PDB entry 3V0T | X-ray diffraction, 2.33 A resolution | chain A

Chain A:
Molecule: Perakine Reductase
From: Rauvolfia serpentina
UniProtKB: Q3L181 (Q3L181_RAUSE); residues 1-337 here = UniProt positions 1-337
Sequence (337 residues; each row starts with the number of its first residue):
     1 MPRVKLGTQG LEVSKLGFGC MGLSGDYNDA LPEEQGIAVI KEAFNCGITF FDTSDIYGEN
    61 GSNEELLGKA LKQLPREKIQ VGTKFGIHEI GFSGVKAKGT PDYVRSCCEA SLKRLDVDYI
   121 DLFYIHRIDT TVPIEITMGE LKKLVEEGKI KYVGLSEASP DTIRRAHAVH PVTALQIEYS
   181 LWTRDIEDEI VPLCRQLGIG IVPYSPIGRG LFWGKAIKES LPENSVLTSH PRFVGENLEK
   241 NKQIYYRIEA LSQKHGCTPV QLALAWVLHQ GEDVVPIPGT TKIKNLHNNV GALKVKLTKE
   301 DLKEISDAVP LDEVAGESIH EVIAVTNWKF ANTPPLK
Not modelled in the structure: 25-31, 220-244, 311-327, 337
Construct notes: engineered mutation Trp-213 (Ala in Q3L181)
Small-molecule neighbours: 2'-monophosphoadenosine-5'-diphosphate (ATR): Met-21, Tyr-204, Ser-205, Pro-206, Ile-207, Gly-208, Arg-209, Leu-211, Val-260, Ile-277, Pro-278, Gly-279, Thr-280, Thr-281, Lys-282, Asn-285, Asn-288, Asn-289
Curated features (UniProtKB/Swiss-Prot):
  - active site: Tyr-57 (Proton donor)
  - binding site (substrate): His-126
  - binding site (NADP(+)): Ser-205 to Phe-212, Gly-214
  - mutagenesis: Asp-52 (D52A: 99% loss of activity), Tyr-57 (Y57A: 99% loss of activity), Lys-84 (K84A: Total loss of activity), His-126 (H126A: 98% loss of activity)
Reported in the primary citation:
  - catalytic residues: Asp-52, Tyr-57, Lys-84, His-126 (citing earlier work)

In short:
Ligands of chain A: 2'-monophosphoadenosine-5'-diphosphate. Curated annotation (UniProt) lists active-site
residue Tyr-57, substrate-binding residue His-126, 9 NADP+-binding residues and 4 mutagenesis sites. From the
paper: catalytic residues Asp-52, Tyr-57 and Lys-84 among others.
Chain A is Perakine Reductase (Rauvolfia serpentina); the structure, Crystal Structure of Perakine Reductase,
Founder Member of a Novel AKR Subfamily with Unique Conformational Changes ..., was determined by X-ray
diffraction (same publication as 3UYI, 3V0S and 3V0U).
